Entry 4QV3 (X-ray diffraction, 3.00 A resolution); this record covers chains O and P of the 28 polymer chains in the assembly.

# Chain O
Name: Proteasome subunit alpha type-2
Source organism: Saccharomyces cerevisiae
Notes: EC 3.4.25.1; engineered mutation(s): M45V
Reference sequence: P23639 (PSA2_YEAST); residues 1-250 here = UniProt positions 1-250
Amino-acid sequence (250 residues; numbered 1 to 250; the number before each row is that of its first residue):
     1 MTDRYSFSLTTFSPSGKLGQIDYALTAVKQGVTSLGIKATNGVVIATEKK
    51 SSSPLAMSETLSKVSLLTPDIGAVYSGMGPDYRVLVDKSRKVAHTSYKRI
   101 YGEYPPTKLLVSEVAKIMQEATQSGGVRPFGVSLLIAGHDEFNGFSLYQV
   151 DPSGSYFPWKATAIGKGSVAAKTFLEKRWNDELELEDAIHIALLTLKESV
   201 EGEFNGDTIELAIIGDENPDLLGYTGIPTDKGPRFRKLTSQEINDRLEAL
Swiss-Prot annotation at these positions:
  - cross-link: Lys108 (Glycyl lysine isopeptide (Lys-Gly) (interchain with G-Cter in ubiquitin))

# Chain P
Name: Proteasome subunit alpha type-3
Source organism: Saccharomyces cerevisiae
Notes: EC 3.4.25.1
Reference sequence: P23638 (PSA3_YEAST); residues 0-257 here correspond to UniProt positions 1-258 (UniProt number = residue number + 1)
Amino-acid sequence (258 residues; each row starts with the number of its first residue; numbering starts at 0):
     0 MGSRRYDSRTTIFSPEGRLYQVEYALESISHAGTAIGIMASDGIVLAAER
    50 KVTSTLLEQDTSTEKLYKLNDKIAVAVAGLTADAEILINTARIHAQNYLK
   100 TYNEDIPVEILVRRLSDIKQGYTQHGGLRPFGVSFIYAGYDDRYGYQLYT
   150 SNPSGNYTGWKAISVGANTSAAQTLLQMDYKDDMKVDDAIELALKTLSKT
   200 TDSSALTYDRLEFATIRKGANDGEVYQKIFKPQEIKDILVKTGITKKDED
   250 EEADEDMK
Disordered / not traced: 0, 245-257
Swiss-Prot annotation at these positions:
  - cross-link (Glycyl lysine isopeptide (Lys-Gly)): Lys99 (interchain with G-Cter in ubiquitin), Lys198 (interchain with G-Cter in ubiquitin), Lys230 (interchain with G-Cter in ubiquitin)

# Chain O / chain P interface
Residue-residue contacts - 61 pairs, chain O then chain P:
  Arg4(O) - Ser2(P)  hydrogen bond (backbone-side chain)
  Tyr5(O) - Ser2(P)
  Tyr5(O) - Tyr5(P)
  Ser6(O) - Gly125(P)
  Ser6(O) - Leu127(P)
  Phe7(O) - Ser2(P)
  Phe7(O) - Tyr5(P)
  Phe7(O) - Asp6(P)
  Phe7(O) - Gly126(P)
  Ser8(O) - Gly126(P)  hydrogen bond (backbone-backbone)
  Ser8(O) - Leu127(P)
  Ser8(O) - Arg128(P)  hydrogen bond (side chain-backbone)
  Thr10(O) - Arg128(P)
  Thr11(O) - Ser7(P)
  Thr11(O) - Thr9(P)
  Thr11(O) - Gln20(P)
  Phe12(O) - Gln20(P)
  Phe12(O) - Tyr23(P)
  Phe12(O) - Ala24(P)  hydrophobic
  Phe12(O) - Ser27(P)
  Phe12(O) - Arg128(P)
  Phe12(O) - Pro129(P)
  Phe12(O) - Gly131(P)
  Ser13(O) - Tyr23(P)
  Pro14(O) - Tyr23(P)  hydrophobic
  Pro14(O) - Glu26(P)
  Ser15(O) - Glu26(P)
  Ser15(O) - His30(P)
  Gly16(O) - Tyr23(P)
  Gly16(O) - Glu26(P)
  Gly16(O) - Ser27(P)  hydrogen bond (backbone-side chain)
  Lys38(O) - Glu57(P)  salt bridge
  Ser112(O) - Glu84(P)
  Lys116(O) - Ile85(P)
  Gln119(O) - Ala81(P)
  Gln119(O) - Asp82(P)  hydrogen bond
  Gln119(O) - Ile85(P)
  Gln119(O) - Arg128(P)
  Thr122(O) - Arg128(P)  hydrogen bond (backbone-side chain)
  Gln123(O) - Tyr121(P)
  Gln123(O) - Leu127(P)
  Gln123(O) - Arg128(P)  hydrogen bond (side chain-backbone)
  Gln123(O) - Phe130(P)
  Gly125(O) - Leu127(P)
  Ser153(O) - Ala81(P)
  Gly154(O) - Ala81(P)
  Tyr156(O) - Glu84(P)  hydrogen bond
  Phe157(O) - Leu56(P)  hydrophobic
  Pro158(O) - Leu56(P)
  Pro158(O) - Glu57(P)  hydrogen bond (backbone-backbone)
  Pro158(O) - Thr60(P)
  Pro158(O) - Ser61(P)
  Trp159(O) - Ser53(P)
  Trp159(O) - Leu55(P)
  Trp159(O) - Leu56(P)
  Lys160(O) - Thr54(P)  hydrogen bond (side chain-backbone)
  Lys160(O) - Leu55(P)  hydrogen bond (backbone-backbone)
  Lys160(O) - Leu56(P)
  Lys160(O) - Glu57(P)
  Ala161(O) - Leu55(P)
  Glu176(O) - Thr54(P)
Interface residues without a listed pair, chain O (33 interface residues in all): Leu18, Ser124, Ser155, Leu175, Trp179
Interface residues without a listed pair, chain P (32 interface residues in all): Leu79, Thr80

# Summary
Chain O and chain P form an interface of 33 and 32 residues respectively; the contacts include 11 hydrogen
bonds and 1 salt bridge. Polar pairs include Lys38(O)-Glu57(P), Arg4(O)-Ser2(P) and Ser8(O)-Arg128(P).
Here chain O is Proteasome subunit alpha type-2 and chain P is Proteasome subunit alpha type-3, both from
Saccharomyces cerevisiae. Entry 4QV3 (yCP beta5-M45V mutant) was determined by X-ray diffraction together with
4QUX, 4QUY, 4QV0, 4QV1, 4QV4, 4QV5 and 42 further entries from the same study.
